PDB entry 1DKO | X-ray diffraction, 2.38 A resolution | chain A

# Chain A
Molecule: Phytase
Source organism: Escherichia coli
Notes: EC 3.1.3.2
Reference sequence: P07102 (PPA_ECOLI); residues 1-410 here correspond to UniProt positions 23-432 (UniProt number = residue number + 22)
Amino-acid sequence (410 residues; row label = number of the first residue in the row):
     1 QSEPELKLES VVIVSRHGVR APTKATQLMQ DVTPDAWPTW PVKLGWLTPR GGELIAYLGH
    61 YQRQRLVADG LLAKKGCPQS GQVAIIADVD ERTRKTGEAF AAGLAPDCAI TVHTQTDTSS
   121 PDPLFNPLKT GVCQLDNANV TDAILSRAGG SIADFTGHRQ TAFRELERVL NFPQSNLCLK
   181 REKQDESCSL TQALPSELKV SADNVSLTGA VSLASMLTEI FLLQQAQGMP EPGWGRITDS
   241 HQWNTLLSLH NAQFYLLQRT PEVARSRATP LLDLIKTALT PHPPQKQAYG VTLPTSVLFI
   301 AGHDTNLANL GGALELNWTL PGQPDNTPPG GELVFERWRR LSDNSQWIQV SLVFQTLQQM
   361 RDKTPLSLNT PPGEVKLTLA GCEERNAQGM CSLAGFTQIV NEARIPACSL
Construct notes: engineered mutation Thr116 (Ala138 in P07102)
Curated features (UniProtKB/Swiss-Prot):
  - active site: His17 (Nucleophile), Asp304 (Proton donor)
  - binding site (1D-myo-inositol hexakisphosphate): Arg16, Arg20 to Lys24, Arg92, Arg267, His303 to Thr305
Disulfides: Cys77-Cys108, Cys133-Cys408, Cys178-Cys188, Cys382-Cys391
Bound ions: Hg2+ site 1: Arg16, Glu219, His250, Asp304, Asp325, Thr327; tungstate(VI)ion W near His17 (its only coordinating residue here); Hg2+ site 2: His113, Asp154, His158, Tyr289; Hg2+ site 3: Ala278, Thr295; Hg2+ site 4: Gln285, Lys286, Leu293
Residues lining bound ligands: tungstate(VI)ion (WO4): Arg16, His17, Arg20, Arg92, His303, Asp304
Reported in the primary citation:
  - binding site for tungstate(VI)ion: His17
  - catalytic residues: His17
  - contacts within the chain: His17-Gly18 (hydrogen bond)
  - conformationally variable residues (loop rearrangement): Arg20 to Ala25

# Overview
Chain A binds tungstate(VI)ion. Arg16, Glu219, His250, Asp304, Asp325 and Thr327 coordinate Hg2+ site 1.
His113, Asp154, His158 and Tyr289 coordinate Hg2+ site 2. UniProt lists active-site residues His17 and Asp304
and 11 residues binding 1D-myo-inositol hexakisphosphate. The paper reports the catalytic residue His17; a
binding site for tungstate(VI)ion at His17.
Chain A is Phytase (Escherichia coli); the structure, Crystal structure of tungstate complex of escherichia
coli phytase at ph 6.6 with tungstate bound at ..., was determined by X-ray diffraction (same publication as
1DKL, 1DKN, 1DKP, 1DKQ and 1DKM).
